4E7J - chains A and C of the 5 polymer chains in the assembly; structure by X-ray diffraction, 3.15 A resolution.

Chain A:
Molecule: Pro-Pol polyprotein
From: Human spumaretrovirus
Notes: EC 2.7.7.49, 2.7.7.7, 3.1.26.4, 3.4.23.-
Reference sequence: P14350 (POL_FOAMV); residues 1-392 here correspond to UniProt positions 752-1143 (UniProt number = residue number + 751)
Chain sequence (395 residues; numbered -2 to 392; the number before each row is that of its first residue; numbers below 1 keep their minus sign (Gly-2 is residue -2)):
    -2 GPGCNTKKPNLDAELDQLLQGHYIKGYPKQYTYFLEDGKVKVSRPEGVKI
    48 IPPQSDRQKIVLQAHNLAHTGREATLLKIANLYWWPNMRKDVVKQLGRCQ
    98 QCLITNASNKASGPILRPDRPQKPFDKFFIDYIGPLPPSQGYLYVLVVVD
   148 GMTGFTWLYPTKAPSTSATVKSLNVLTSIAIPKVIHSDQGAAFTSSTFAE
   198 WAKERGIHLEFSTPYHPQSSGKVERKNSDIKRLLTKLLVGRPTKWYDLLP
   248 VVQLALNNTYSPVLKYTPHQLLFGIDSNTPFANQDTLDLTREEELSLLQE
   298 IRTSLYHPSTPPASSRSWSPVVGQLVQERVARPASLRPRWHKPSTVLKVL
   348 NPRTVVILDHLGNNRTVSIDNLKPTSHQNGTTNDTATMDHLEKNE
Unresolved in the structure: -2 to 9, 375-392
Construct notes: expression tag (-2 to 0)
Curated features (UniProtKB/Swiss-Prot):
  - binding site (Mg(2+)): Asp123, Asp185
Ion coordination: Zn2+: His62, His66, Cys96, Cys99

Chain C:
Molecule: 19-nt DNA strand
Sequence (19 nucleotides; row label = number of the first residue in the row):
     1 ATTGTCATGGAATTTCGCA

Chain A / chain C interface:
Contacting residue pairs - 43 pairs, chain A then chain C:
  Ile112(A) with DG4(C), phosphate contact; DT5(C), base contact
  Leu113(A) with DT3(C), phosphate contact; DG4(C), hydrogen bond to the phosphate
  Arg114(A) with DG4(C), sugar contact; DT5(C), salt bridge to the phosphate
  Pro115(A) with DT3(C), base contact; DG4(C), sugar contact; DT5(C), phosphate contact
  Arg117(A) with DC6(C), salt bridge to the phosphate
  Lys124(A) with DT3(C), hydrogen bond to the base
  His183(A) with DT3(C), salt bridge to the phosphate
  Glu207(A) with DT2(C), phosphate contact; DT3(C), base contact
  Phe208(A) with DT2(C), hydrogen bond to the phosphate
  Ser209(A) with DT3(C), phosphate contact
  Thr210(A) with DT2(C), phosphate contact; DT3(C), hydrogen bond to the phosphate
  His213(A) with DG4(C), phosphate contact
  Gln215(A) with DG4(C), sugar contact
  Ser216(A) with DT3(C), hydrogen bond to the phosphate
  Gly218(A) with DG4(C), hydrogen bond to the base; DT5(C), sugar contact
  Lys219(A) with DT5(C), sugar contact; DC6(C), salt bridge to the phosphate
  Arg222(A) with DG4(C), base contact; DT5(C), hydrogen bond to the base; DC6(C), hydrogen bond to the base; DA7(C), hydrogen bond to the sugar
  Asp226(A) with DA7(C), sugar contact
  Arg229(A) with DA7(C), hydrogen bond to the phosphate; DT8(C), salt bridge to the phosphate
  Ser258(A) with DA7(C), hydrogen bond to the phosphate
  Pro259(A) with DA7(C), phosphate contact; DT8(C), base contact
  Lys345(A) with DA1(C), base contact
  Leu347(A) with DT2(C), sugar contact
  Asn348(A) with DT2(C), hydrogen bond to the base; DT3(C), hydrogen bond to the sugar
  Arg350(A) with DG4(C), salt bridge to the phosphate
  Thr351(A) with DT3(C), sugar contact
  Thr363(A) with DA1(C), base contact
  Ser365(A) with DG4(C), phosphate contact
Other interface residues (no listed pair), chain A (33 interface residues in all): Leu206, Glu221, Lys233, Val260, Val353

Summary:
The interface between chain A and chain C involves 33 residues on one side and 8 on the other, with 13
hydrogen bonds and 6 salt bridges. Polar contacts include Lys124(A)-DT3(C), Gly218(A)-DG4(C) and
Arg222(A)-DT5(C). UniProt lists Mg2+-binding residues Asp123(A) and Asp185(A) on chain A.
Chain A is Pro-Pol polyprotein (Human spumaretrovirus) and chain C is a 19-nt DNA strand; the structure, PFV
integrase Target Capture Complex, Apo form (TCC-Apo), at 3.15 A resolution, was determined by X-ray
diffraction together with 4E7H, 4E7I, 4E7K and 4E7L from the same study.
